1K90 - chains A and B of the 6 polymer chains in the assembly; structure by X-ray diffraction, 2.75 A resolution.

Chain A (and B):
Molecule: Calmodulin-sensitive adenylate cyclase
From: Bacillus anthracis
Notes: EC 4.6.1.1; chain B of this document is another copy of the same molecule, construct and numbering; everything in this record applies to it too
UniProtKB: P40136 (CYAA_BACAN); numbering as in UniProt (aligned over 291-800)
Sequence (510 residues; each row starts with the number of its first residue):
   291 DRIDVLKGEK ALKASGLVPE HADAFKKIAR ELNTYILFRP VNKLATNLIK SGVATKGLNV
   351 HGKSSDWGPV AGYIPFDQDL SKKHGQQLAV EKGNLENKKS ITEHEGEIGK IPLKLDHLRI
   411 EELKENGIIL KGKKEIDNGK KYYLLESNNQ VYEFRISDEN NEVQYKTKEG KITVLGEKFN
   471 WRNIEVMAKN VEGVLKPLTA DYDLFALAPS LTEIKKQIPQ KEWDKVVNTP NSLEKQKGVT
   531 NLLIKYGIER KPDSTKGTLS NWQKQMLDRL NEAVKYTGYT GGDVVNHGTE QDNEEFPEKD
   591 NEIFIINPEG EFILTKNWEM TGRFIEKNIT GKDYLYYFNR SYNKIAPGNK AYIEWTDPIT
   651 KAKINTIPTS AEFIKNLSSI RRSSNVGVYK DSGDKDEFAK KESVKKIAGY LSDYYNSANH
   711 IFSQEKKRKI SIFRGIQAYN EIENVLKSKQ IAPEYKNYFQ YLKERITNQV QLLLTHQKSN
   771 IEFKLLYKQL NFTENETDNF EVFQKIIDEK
Unresolved in the structure: 291, 675-692, 769-772, 799-800 (chain B: 291-293, 522-523, 659-692, 769-772, 799-800)
Bound ions: ytterbium (III) ion: Asp491, Asp493, His577 (together with 3'-deoxyadenosine-5'-triphosphate)
Ligand contacts: 3'-deoxyadenosine-5'-triphosphate (3AT): Arg329, Lys346, Leu348, His351, Gly352, Lys353, Ser354, Lys372, Ala490, Asp491, Asp493, Lys546, Gly547, Thr548, His577, Gly578, Thr579, Glu580, Asp582, Asn583, Phe586, Glu588
Swiss-Prot annotation at these positions:
  - active site: His351 (Proton acceptor)
  - binding site (Mg(2+)): Asp491, Asp493, His577
  - binding site (3',5'-cyclic AMP): Thr548, His577 to Thr579
  - mutagenesis: Arg329 (R329M: Great decrease in activity), Lys346 (K346M/R: Loss of activity; K346Q: Loss of activity due to inability to bind the substrate), Lys353 (K353M/R/A: Loss of activity), Glu436 (E436Q: Decreases activity), Glu443 (E443Q: Decreases activity), Asp491 (D491N: Great decrease in activity), Asp493 (D493N: Great decrease in activity), Leu523 (L523A: Little effect on activation by calmodulin), Lys525 (K525A: Great decrease in calmodulin binding), Gln526 (Q526A: Little effect on activation by calmodulin), Val529 (V529A: Little effect on activation by calmodulin), His577 (H577N/D: Loss of function), 5 further mutagenesis entries in UniProt

Chain A / chain B interface:
Pairs across the interface - 17 pairs, chain A then chain B:
  Gln376(A) - Gln377(B)
  Gln376(A) - Gly466(B)
  Gln377(A) - Leu378(B)
  Leu378(A) - Leu378(B)  hydrophobic
  Ile635(A) - Lys388(B)
  Ile635(A) - Lys389(B)
  Ile635(A) - Thr392(B)
  Lys640(A) - Leu385(B)
  Lys640(A) - Lys388(B)  hydrogen bond (backbone-side chain)
  Tyr642(A) - Lys388(B)
  Tyr642(A) - Ile391(B)
  Tyr642(A) - Thr392(B)
  Glu644(A) - Lys400(B)  salt bridge
  Ala742(A) - Ser544(B)
  Pro743(A) - Ser544(B)
  Glu744(A) - Ser544(B)
  Asn747(A) - Glu397(B)
Other interface residues (no listed pair), chain A (13 interface residues in all): Gly375, Ala641
Other interface residues (no listed pair), chain B (14 interface residues in all): Phe366, Val464, Leu465

In short:
13 residues of chain A and 14 residues of chain B are in contact; the contacts include 1 hydrogen bond and 1
salt bridge. Polar contacts include Glu644(A)-Lys400(B) and Lys640(A)-Lys388(B). Ligands of chain A:
3'-deoxyadenosine-5'-triphosphate.
Both chains are Calmodulin-sensitive adenylate cyclase (Bacillus anthracis). Entry 1K90 (Crystal structure of
the adenylyl cyclase domain of anthrax edema factor (EF) in complex with calmodulin ...) was determined by
X-ray diffraction (same publication as 1K8T and 1K93).
